7ADY - chains B and E of the 6 polymer chains in the assembly; structure by X-ray diffraction, 1.05 A resolution.

# Chain B (and E)
Name: Nitrogenase vanadium-iron protein beta chain
From: Azotobacter vinelandii
Notes: EC 1.18.6.1; chain E of this document is another copy of the same molecule, construct and numbering; everything in this record applies to it too
Reference sequence: P16856 (VNFK_AZOVI); residue numbers follow UniProt; this construct covers 1-475
Amino-acid sequence (475 residues; row label = number of the first residue in the row):
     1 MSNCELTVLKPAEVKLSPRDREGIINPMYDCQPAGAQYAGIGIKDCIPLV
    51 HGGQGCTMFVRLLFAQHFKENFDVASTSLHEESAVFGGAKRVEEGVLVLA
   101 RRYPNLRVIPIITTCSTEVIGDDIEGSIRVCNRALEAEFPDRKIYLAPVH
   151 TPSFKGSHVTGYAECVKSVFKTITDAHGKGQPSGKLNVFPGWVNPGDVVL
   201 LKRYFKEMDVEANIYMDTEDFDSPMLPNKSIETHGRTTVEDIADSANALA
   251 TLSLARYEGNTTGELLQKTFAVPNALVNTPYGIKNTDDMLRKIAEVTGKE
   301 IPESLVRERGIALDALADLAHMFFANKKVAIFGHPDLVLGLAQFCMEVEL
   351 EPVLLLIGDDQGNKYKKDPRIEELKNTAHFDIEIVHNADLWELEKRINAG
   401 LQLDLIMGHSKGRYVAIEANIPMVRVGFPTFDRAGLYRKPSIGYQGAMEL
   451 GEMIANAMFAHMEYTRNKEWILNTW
Disordered / not traced: 1-10 (chain E: 1-9)
UniProt features mapped onto this chain:
  - binding site ([8Fe-7S] cluster): C31, C56, C115, S153
Metal / ion sites: fe(8)-S(7) cluster Fe: C31, C56, C115 (shared with 3 residues of chain A); Mg2+ site 1: E70 (shared with D314(E) of chain E); Mg2+ site 2: D314 (shared with E70(E) of chain E)
Residues lining bound ligands: fe(8)-S(7) cluster (CLF): C31, P33, G53, Q54, G55, C56, F59, T114, C115, S153

# Interface between chain B and chain E
Pairs across the interface - 87 pairs, chain B then chain E:
  Q66(B) with N473(E), hydrogen bond (side chain-backbone); T474(E)
  K69(B) with D318(E); W475(E)
  E70(B) with D314(E)
  D220(B) with R307(E), salt bridge
  D222(B) with I311(E)
  S223(B) with D314(E)
  P224(B) with R307(E); G310(E); I311(E)
  M225(B) with G310(E), hydrogen bond (backbone-backbone); D314(E)
  E232(B) with R307(E), salt bridge
  R307(B) with D220(E), salt bridge; P224(E); E232(E), salt bridge
  G310(B) with P224(E); M225(E), hydrogen bond (backbone-backbone)
  I311(B) with D222(E); P224(E)
  D314(B) with E70(E); S223(E); M225(E)
  A315(B) with R438(E)
  D318(B) with K69(E)
  R413(B) with E463(E), salt bridge; E469(E), hydrogen bond (side chain-backbone); L472(E)
  Y414(B) with W470(E)
  I417(B) with E463(E); R466(E), hydrogen bond (backbone-side chain)
  E418(B) with R466(E), salt bridge
  N420(B) with Y464(E)
  R425(B) with E463(E), salt bridge
  F431(B) with L472(E); N473(E); W475(E), hydrogen bond (backbone-side chain)
  D432(B) with F459(E); E463(E); L472(E)
  R433(B) with N456(E); F459(E); A460(E); E463(E), salt bridge; W475(E)
  A434(B) with E452(E); N456(E), hydrogen bond (backbone-side chain); F459(E); W475(E), hydrophobic
  G435(B) with E452(E)
  R438(B) with A315(E); M448(E); E452(E), salt bridge
  M448(B) with R438(E)
  E452(B) with A434(E); G435(E); R438(E), salt bridge
  N456(B) with R433(E); A434(E), hydrogen bond (side chain-backbone)
  F459(B) with D432(E); R433(E); A434(E)
  A460(B) with R433(E)
  H461(B) with Y464(E), hydrogen bond
  E463(B) with R413(E), salt bridge; I417(E); R425(E), salt bridge; D432(E); R433(E), salt bridge
  Y464(B) with N420(E); H461(E), hydrogen bond; Y464(E), hydrophobic
  R466(B) with I417(E), hydrogen bond (side chain-backbone); E418(E), salt bridge
  E469(B) with R413(E), hydrogen bond (backbone-side chain)
  W470(B) with Y414(E)
  L472(B) with R413(E); F431(E); D432(E)
  N473(B) with Q66(E), hydrogen bond (backbone-side chain); F431(E)
  T474(B) with Q66(E)
  W475(B) with K69(E); F431(E), hydrogen bond (side chain-backbone); R433(E); A434(E), hydrophobic
Interface residues without a listed pair, chain B (50 interface residues in all): L226, P227, R236, V306, L313, L319, Y437, A455
Interface residues without a listed pair, chain E (50 interface residues in all): L226, P227, R236, V306, L313, L319, Y437, A455

# Summary
Chain B and chain E each contribute 50 residues to their interface, with 14 hydrogen bonds and 14 salt
bridges. Among the polar pairs are D220(B)-R307(E), E232(B)-R307(E) and R413(B)-E463(E). Chain B binds
fe(8)-S(7) cluster. UniProt lists 4 [8Fe-7S] cluster-binding residues on chain B.
Both chains are Nitrogenase vanadium-iron protein beta chain (Azotobacter vinelandii). Entry 7ADY (CO-removed
state of the active site of vanadium nitrogenase VFe protein) was determined by X-ray diffraction (same
publication as 7ADR).
